6IFM - chains H and M of the 10 polymer chains in the assembly; structure by X-ray diffraction, 2.80 A resolution.

Chain H:
Molecule: Antitoxin VapB
Source organism: Salmonella enterica subsp. enterica serovar Typhimurium str. LT2
Reference sequence: Q7CPV2 (VAPB_SALTY); residues 1-68 here = UniProt positions 1-68
Sequence (68 residues; numbered 1 to 68; the number before each row is that of its first residue):
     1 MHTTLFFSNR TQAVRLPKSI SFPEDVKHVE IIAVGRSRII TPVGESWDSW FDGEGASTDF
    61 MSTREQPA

Chain M:
Molecule: DNA forward
Sequence (27 nucleotides; each row starts with the number of its first residue):
     1 CCTGTATATC TCTTTGACAT ATACATC

Interface between chain H and chain M:
Residue-residue contacts - 11 pairs, chain H then chain M:
  His2(H) - DC18(M)  salt bridge to the phosphate
  Thr4(H) - DC18(M)  phosphate contact
  Phe7(H) - DT20(M)  base contact
  Asn9(H) - DA21(M)  base contact
  Asn9(H) - DT22(M)  base contact
  Asn9(H) - DA23(M)  base contact
  Arg15(H) - DC18(M)  salt bridge to the phosphate
  Arg15(H) - DA19(M)  salt bridge to the phosphate
  Pro17(H) - DA17(M)  phosphate contact
  Lys18(H) - DG16(M)  salt bridge to the phosphate
  Lys18(H) - DA17(M)  hydrogen bond to the phosphate
Also at the interface, not in a pair above, chain H (10 interface residues in all): Phe6, Ser8, Leu16

Overview:
10 residues of chain H and 8 residues of chain M are in contact; the contacts include 1 hydrogen bond and 4
salt bridges. Among the polar pairs are Lys18(H)-DA17(M), His2(H)-DC18(M) and Arg15(H)-DC18(M).
Here chain H is Antitoxin VapB (Salmonella enterica subsp. enterica serovar Typhimurium str. LT2) and chain M
is DNA forward. Entry 6IFM (Crystal structure of DNA bound VapBC from Salmonella typhimurium) was determined
by X-ray diffraction, deposited together with 6IFC.
